Entry 4I4Z (X-ray diffraction, 2.00 A resolution); this record covers chains A and F of the 6 polymer chains in the assembly.

Chain A (and F):
Protein: Naphthoate synthase
Organism: Synechocystis sp
Notes: EC 4.1.3.36; chain F of this document is another copy of the same molecule, construct and numbering; everything in this record applies to it too
Reference sequence: P73495 (P73495_SYNY3); residues 1-275 here = UniProt positions 1-275
Chain sequence (275 residues; numbered 1 to 275; the number before each row is that of its first residue):
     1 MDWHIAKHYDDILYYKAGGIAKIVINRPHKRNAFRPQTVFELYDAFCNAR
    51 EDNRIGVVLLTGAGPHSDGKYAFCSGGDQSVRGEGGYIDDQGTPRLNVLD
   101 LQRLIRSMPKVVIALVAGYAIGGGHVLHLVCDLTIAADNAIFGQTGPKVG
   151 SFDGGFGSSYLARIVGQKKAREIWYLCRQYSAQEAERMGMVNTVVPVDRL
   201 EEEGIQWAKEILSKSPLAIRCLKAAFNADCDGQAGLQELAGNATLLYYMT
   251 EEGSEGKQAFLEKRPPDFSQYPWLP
Residues lining bound ligands:
  - Salicylyl CoA (2NE), molecule 1: His29, Lys30, Arg31, Ala33, Phe34, Ser75, Gly76, Gly77, Asp78, Gln79, Ser80, Tyr87, Leu96, Val98, Tyr119, Ile121, Gly122, Gly123, Gly124, Thr145, Val149, Ser151, Asp153, Gln179
  - Salicylyl CoA (2NE), molecule 2: Tyr248, Phe260, Lys263
  - bicarbonate ion (BCT): Gly122, Gly123, Gln144, Thr145, Gly146, Ser151, Phe152, Asp153, Trp174
  - malonate ion (MLI): Ile164, Arg187, Met188, Gly189
Reported in the primary citation:
  - binding site for Salicylyl CoA: Lys30, Gly77, Leu96, Val98, Gly123, Ser151, Phe260, Lys263
  - contacts within the chain: Lys30-Ser80 (hydrogen bond)

Chain A / chain F interface:
Residue-residue contacts - 120 pairs, chain A then chain F:
  Arg50(A) - Asp100(F)  salt bridge
  Glu51(A) - Arg95(F)  salt bridge
  Asn53(A) - Thr93(F)
  Gln79(A) - Lys257(F)
  Gln79(A) - Phe260(F)
  Gln79(A) - Leu261(F)
  Arg82(A) - Tyr248(F)
  Arg82(A) - Gly253(F)  hydrogen bond (side chain-backbone)
  Arg82(A) - Lys257(F)  hydrogen bond (backbone-side chain)
  Gly83(A) - Tyr248(F)
  Glu84(A) - Tyr248(F)
  Glu84(A) - Met249(F)
  Gly85(A) - Leu245(F)
  Gly85(A) - Tyr248(F)  hydrogen bond (backbone-backbone)
  Gly85(A) - Met249(F)
  Gly86(A) - Tyr248(F)
  Tyr87(A) - Tyr248(F)  hydrogen bond
  Thr93(A) - Asn53(F)
  Arg95(A) - Glu51(F)  salt bridge
  Leu96(A) - Gly241(F)
  Leu96(A) - Leu245(F)
  Leu96(A) - Tyr248(F)  hydrophobic
  Leu99(A) - Gln237(F)  hydrogen bond (backbone-side chain)
  Leu99(A) - Gly241(F)
  Asp100(A) - Arg50(F)  salt bridge
  Gln102(A) - Gln237(F)  hydrogen bond
  Arg103(A) - Arg103(F)
  Arg103(A) - Ser107(F)  hydrogen bond
  Arg103(A) - Ala234(F)  hydrogen bond (side chain-backbone)
  Arg103(A) - Gln237(F)  hydrogen bond
  Arg103(A) - Glu238(F)  salt bridge
  Arg106(A) - Gln233(F)  hydrogen bond
  Ser107(A) - Arg103(F)  hydrogen bond
  Pro147(A) - Phe268(F)
  Lys148(A) - Gly256(F)
  Lys148(A) - Pro266(F)
  Lys148(A) - Phe268(F)
  Val149(A) - Gly253(F)
  Val149(A) - Gly256(F)
  Val149(A) - Lys257(F)  hydrogen bond (backbone-backbone)
  Gly150(A) - Tyr247(F)
  Gly150(A) - Tyr248(F)
  Gly150(A) - Gly253(F)
  Gly150(A) - Gly256(F)
  Ser151(A) - Tyr247(F)
  Ser151(A) - Tyr248(F)  hydrogen bond
  Phe152(A) - Ala243(F)
  Phe152(A) - Thr244(F)  hydrogen bond (backbone-side chain)
  Phe152(A) - Tyr247(F)  hydrophobic
  Gly154(A) - Ala240(F)
  Gly155(A) - Gln237(F)
  Gly155(A) - Ala240(F)
  Phe156(A) - Gln233(F)
  Phe156(A) - Ala234(F)
  Phe156(A) - Gln237(F)
  Ser159(A) - Gln233(F)  hydrogen bond (backbone-side chain)
  Ser159(A) - Leu236(F)
  Tyr160(A) - Gln233(F)
  Arg163(A) - Gln233(F)
  Cys230(A) - Gly232(F)
  Cys230(A) - Gln233(F)  hydrogen bond (backbone-backbone)
  Asp231(A) - Asp231(F)
  Asp231(A) - Gly232(F)
  Asp231(A) - Gln233(F)
  Asp231(A) - Ala234(F)
  Gly232(A) - Cys230(F)
  Gly232(A) - Asp231(F)
  Gly232(A) - Gly232(F)
  Gln233(A) - Arg106(F)  hydrogen bond
  Gln233(A) - Phe156(F)
  Gln233(A) - Ser159(F)  hydrogen bond (side chain-backbone)
  Gln233(A) - Tyr160(F)
  Gln233(A) - Arg163(F)
  Gln233(A) - Cys230(F)  hydrogen bond (backbone-backbone)
  Gln233(A) - Asp231(F)
  Ala234(A) - Arg103(F)
  Ala234(A) - Phe156(F)
  Ala234(A) - Asp231(F)
  Gln237(A) - Leu99(F)  hydrogen bond (side chain-backbone)
  Gln237(A) - Gln102(F)  hydrogen bond
  Gln237(A) - Arg103(F)
  Gln237(A) - Gly155(F)
  Gln237(A) - Phe156(F)
  Glu238(A) - Arg103(F)  salt bridge
  Ala240(A) - Phe152(F)
  Ala240(A) - Gly154(F)
  Ala240(A) - Gly155(F)
  Gly241(A) - Leu96(F)
  Gly241(A) - Leu99(F)
  Ala243(A) - Phe152(F)
  Thr244(A) - Phe152(F)  hydrogen bond (side chain-backbone)
  Leu245(A) - Gly85(F)
  Leu245(A) - Leu96(F)
  Tyr247(A) - Gly150(F)
  Tyr247(A) - Ser151(F)
  Tyr247(A) - Phe152(F)  hydrophobic
  Tyr248(A) - Arg82(F)
  Tyr248(A) - Gly83(F)
  Tyr248(A) - Glu84(F)
  Tyr248(A) - Gly85(F)  hydrogen bond (backbone-backbone)
  Tyr248(A) - Gly86(F)
  Tyr248(A) - Tyr87(F)  hydrogen bond
  Tyr248(A) - Leu96(F)  hydrophobic
  Tyr248(A) - Gly150(F)
  Tyr248(A) - Ser151(F)  hydrogen bond
  Met249(A) - Glu84(F)
  Met249(A) - Gly85(F)
  Gly253(A) - Arg82(F)  hydrogen bond (backbone-side chain)
  Gly253(A) - Gly150(F)
  Gly256(A) - Lys148(F)
  Gly256(A) - Val149(F)
  Gly256(A) - Gly150(F)
  Lys257(A) - Gln79(F)
  Lys257(A) - Arg82(F)
  Lys257(A) - Val149(F)  hydrogen bond (backbone-backbone)
  Phe260(A) - Gln79(F)
  Leu261(A) - Gln79(F)
  Pro266(A) - Lys148(F)
  Phe268(A) - Pro147(F)
  Phe268(A) - Lys148(F)
Also at the interface, not in a pair above, chain A (57 interface residues in all): Tyr43, Ser80, Leu236, Ser254
Also at the interface, not in a pair above, chain F (57 interface residues in all): Tyr43, Ser80, Ser254

Overview:
Chain A and chain F each contribute 57 residues to their interface, with 27 hydrogen bonds and 6 salt bridges.
Polar pairs include Arg50(A)-Asp100(F), Glu51(A)-Arg95(F) and Arg103(A)-Glu238(F). From the paper: a binding
site for Salicylyl CoA at Lys30(A), Gly77(A) and Leu96(A) among others; contacts within the chain involving
Ser80(A) and Lys30(A).
Chain A and chain F are both Naphthoate synthase (Synechocystis sp); the structure, Synechocystis sp. PCC 6803
1,4-dihydroxy-2-naphthoyl-coenzyme A synthase (MenB) in complex with salicylyl-CoA, was determined by X-ray
diffraction together with 4I42 and 4I52 from the same study.
